8OVF - chains C and E of the 6 polymer chains in the assembly; structure by electron microscopy, 7.23 A resolution (low resolution: residue-level contacts below are approximate; hydrogen-bond / salt-bridge calls are withheld).

[Chain C (and E)]
Molecule: Lon protease homolog, mitochondrial
From: Homo sapiens
Notes: EC 3.4.21.53; chain E of this document is another copy of the same molecule, construct and numbering; everything in this record applies to it too
UniProtKB: P36776 (LONM_HUMAN); residues 115-959 here = UniProt positions 115-959
Sequence (869 residues; each row starts with the number of its first residue):
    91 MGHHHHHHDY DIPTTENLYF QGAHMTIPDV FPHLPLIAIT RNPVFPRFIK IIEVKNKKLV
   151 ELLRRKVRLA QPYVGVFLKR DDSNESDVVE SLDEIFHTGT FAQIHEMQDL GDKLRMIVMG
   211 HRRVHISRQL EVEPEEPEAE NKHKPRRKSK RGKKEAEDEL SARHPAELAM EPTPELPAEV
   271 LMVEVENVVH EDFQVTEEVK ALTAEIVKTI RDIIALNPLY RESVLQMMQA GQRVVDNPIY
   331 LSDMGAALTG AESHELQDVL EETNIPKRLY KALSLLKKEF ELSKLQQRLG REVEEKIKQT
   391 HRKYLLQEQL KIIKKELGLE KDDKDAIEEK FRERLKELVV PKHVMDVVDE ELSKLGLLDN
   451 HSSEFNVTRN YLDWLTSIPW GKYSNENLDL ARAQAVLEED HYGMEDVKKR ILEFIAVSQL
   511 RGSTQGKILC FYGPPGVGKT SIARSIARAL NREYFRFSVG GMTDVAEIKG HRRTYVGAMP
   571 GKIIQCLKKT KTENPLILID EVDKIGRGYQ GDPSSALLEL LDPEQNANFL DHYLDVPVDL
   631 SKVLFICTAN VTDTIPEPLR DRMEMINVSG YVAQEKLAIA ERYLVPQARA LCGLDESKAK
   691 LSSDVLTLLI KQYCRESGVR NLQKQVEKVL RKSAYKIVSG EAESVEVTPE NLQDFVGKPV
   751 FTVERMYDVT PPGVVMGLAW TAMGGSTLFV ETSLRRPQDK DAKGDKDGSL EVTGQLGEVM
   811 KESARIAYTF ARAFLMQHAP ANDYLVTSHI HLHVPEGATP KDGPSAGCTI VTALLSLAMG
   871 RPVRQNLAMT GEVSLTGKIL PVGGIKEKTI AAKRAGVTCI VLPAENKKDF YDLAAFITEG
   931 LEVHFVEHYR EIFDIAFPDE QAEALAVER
Not modelled in the structure: 91-122, 222-271, 950-959
Differences from the reference sequence: initiating methionine (91); expression tag (92-114); engineered mutation Phe-186 (Tyr in P36776)
Curated features (UniProtKB/Swiss-Prot):
  - active site: Ser-855, Lys-898
  - binding site (ATP): Gly-523 to Thr-530
Ligand contacts: ADP (adenosine-5'-diphosphate): Asp-490, His-491, Tyr-492, Met-494, Pro-524, Pro-525, Gly-526, Val-527, Gly-528, Lys-529, Thr-530, Ser-531, Tyr-661, Ile-669, Tyr-673, Leu-674
Reported in the primary citation:
  - mutagenesis - Y186F: unchanged catalytic activity on TFAM
  - mutagenesis - Y186F: unchanged stability
  - catalytic residues: Ser-855, Lys-898 (citing earlier work)
  - post-translational modification sites: Ser-173, Ser-181, Tyr-394 (citing earlier work)

[How chain C and chain E interact]
Contacting residue pairs - 46 pairs, chain C then chain E:
  Gln-399(C) with Ile-403(E)
  Ile-403(C) with Ile-403(E)
  Glu-406(C) with Leu-396(E); Leu-400(E)
  Lys-444(C) with Arg-459(E)
  Ser-452(C) with His-451(E)
  Leu-480(C) with Ser-729(E)
  Arg-500(C) with Arg-721(E)
  Leu-502(C) with Tyr-725(E)
  Glu-503(C) with Lys-718(E); Arg-721(E); Lys-722(E)
  Ala-506(C) with Tyr-725(E); Val-728(E)
  Val-507(C) with Arg-721(E); Ala-724(E)
  Gln-509(C) with Val-728(E)
  Leu-510(C) with Cys-682(E); Gly-683(E); Leu-684(E); Val-728(E)
  Arg-511(C) with Ala-680(E); Leu-681(E); Gly-683(E)
  Lys-517(C) with Arg-721(E)
  Arg-562(C) with Asn-460(E); Gly-567(E)
  Thr-564(C) with Asn-456(E)
  Tyr-565(C) with Val-566(E)
  Asp-651(C) with Lys-714(E)
  Asp-795(C) with Lys-790(E)
  Asp-797(C) with Arg-786(E)
  Arg-815(C) with Arg-785(E)
  Tyr-818(C) with Arg-785(E)
  Thr-819(C) with Arg-785(E)
  Arg-822(C) with Arg-785(E)
  Ser-884(C) with Met-756(E); Tyr-757(E)
  Leu-885(C) with Glu-781(E); Ser-783(E); His-841(E)
  Thr-886(C) with Tyr-757(E); Glu-781(E)
  Lys-888(C) with Tyr-757(E)
  Lys-918(C) with Pro-749(E); Val-750(E)
Interface residues without a listed pair, chain C (39 interface residues in all): Leu-409, Leu-447, Ser-453, Glu-454, Lys-796, Glu-812, Met-826, Leu-890, Asp-922
Interface residues without a listed pair, chain E (40 interface residues in all): Leu-407, Lys-414, Ile-417, Asn-450, Lys-748, Thr-752, Pro-787, Thr-803

[In short]
39 residues of chain C face 40 of chain E across their interface. Chain C binds ADP. UniProt lists active-site
residues Ser-855(C) and Lys-898(C) and 8 ATP-binding residues on chain C. From the paper: catalytic residues
Ser-855(C) and Lys-898(C); Y186F of chain C leaves catalytic activity on TFAM unchanged.
Chain C and chain E are both Lon protease homolog, mitochondrial (Homo sapiens); the structure, Human
Mitochondrial Lon Y186F Mutant ADP Bound, was determined by electron microscopy, deposited together with 8OVG,
8OKA, 8OM7 and 8OJL.
